PDB entry 3N26 | X-ray diffraction, 2.10 A resolution | chain A

== Chain A ==
Molecule: Amino acid ABC transporter, periplasmic amino acid-binding protein
From: Chlamydophila pneumoniae
Notes: fragment: Soluble domain
UniProt: Q9JS59 (Q9JS59_CHLPN); residue numbers follow UniProt; this construct covers 23-259
Chain sequence (246 residues; numbered 22 to 267; the number before each row is that of its first residue):
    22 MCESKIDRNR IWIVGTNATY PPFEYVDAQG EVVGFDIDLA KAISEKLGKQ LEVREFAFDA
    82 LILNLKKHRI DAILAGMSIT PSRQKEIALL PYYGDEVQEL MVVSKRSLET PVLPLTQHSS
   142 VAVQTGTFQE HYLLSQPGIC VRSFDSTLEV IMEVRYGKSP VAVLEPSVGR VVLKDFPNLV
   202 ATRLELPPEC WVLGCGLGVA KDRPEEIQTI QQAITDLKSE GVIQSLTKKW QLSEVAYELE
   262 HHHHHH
Not modelled in the structure: 22-27, 259-267
Sequence notes: initiating methionine (22); expression tag (260-267)
Small-molecule neighbours: arginine (ARG): N38, T40, Y41, E45, F79, A96, G97, M98, S99, R104, Q145, G147, T148, F149, Q150, E186
Reported in the primary citation:
  - binding site for arginine: N38, T40, Y41, F79, A96, G97, M98, S99, R104, T148, F149, E186

== In short ==
Bound to chain A: arginine. The paper reports a binding site for arginine at N38, T40 and Y41 among others.
Chain A is Amino acid ABC transporter, periplasmic amino acid-binding protein (Chlamydophila pneumoniae); the
structure, Cpn0482 : the arginine binding protein from the periplasm of chlamydia Pneumoniae, was determined
by X-ray diffraction, deposited together with 3DEL.
